PDB entry 1XVU | X-ray diffraction, 2.40 A resolution | chain A

Chain A:
Name: Crotonobetainyl-CoA:carnitine CoA-transferase
Source organism: Escherichia coli
Notes: EC 2.8.3.-
UniProtKB: P31572 (CAIB_ECOLI); residues 1-405 here = UniProt positions 1-405
Chain sequence (408 residues; row label = number of the first residue in the row; numbers below 1 keep their minus sign (Gly-2 is residue -2)):
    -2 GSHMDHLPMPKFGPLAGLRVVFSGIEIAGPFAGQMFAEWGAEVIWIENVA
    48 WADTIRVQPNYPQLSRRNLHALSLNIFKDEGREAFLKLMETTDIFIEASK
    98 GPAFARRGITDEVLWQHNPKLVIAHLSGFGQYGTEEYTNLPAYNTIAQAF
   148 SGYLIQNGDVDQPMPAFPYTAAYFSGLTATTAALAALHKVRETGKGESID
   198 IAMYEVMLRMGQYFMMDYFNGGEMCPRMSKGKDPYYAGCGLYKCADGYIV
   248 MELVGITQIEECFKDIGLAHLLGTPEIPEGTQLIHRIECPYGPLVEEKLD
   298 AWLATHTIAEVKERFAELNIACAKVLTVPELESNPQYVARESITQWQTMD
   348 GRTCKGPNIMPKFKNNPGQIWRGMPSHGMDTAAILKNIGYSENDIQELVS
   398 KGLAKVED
Unresolved in the structure: -2 to 3
Sequence notes: cloning artifact (-2 to 0); engineered mutation Ala169 (Asp in P31572)
Curated features (UniProtKB/Swiss-Prot):
  - binding site (CoA): Lys97, Arg104
  - natural variant: Val187 (V187A: In strain: O44:K74), Thr302 (T302A: In strain: O44:K74)
Small-molecule neighbours: coenzyme A (COA): Ser20, Ile22, Glu23, Ile24, Ala25, Gly26, Ile43, Glu44, Asn45, Leu71, Asn72, Ile73, Phe74, Ala95, Ser96, Lys97, Ala100, Arg103, Arg104, Leu123, Ser124, Gly125, Leu137, Pro138, Ala139, Tyr140, Asn141, Ala169, Met200, Gln255, Asn316

Overview:
Ligands of chain A: coenzyme A. Curated annotation (UniProt) lists CoA-binding residues Lys97 and Arg104.
Chain A is Crotonobetainyl-CoA:carnitine CoA-transferase (Escherichia coli); the structure, Crystal Structure
of CaiB mutant D169A in complex with Coenzyme A, was determined by X-ray diffraction, deposited together with
1XK7, 1XVT and 1XVV.
